Entry 3MHD (X-ray diffraction, 2.90 A resolution); this record covers chain D.

== Chain D ==
Name: Tumor necrosis factor receptor superfamily member 6B
From: Homo sapiens
UniProt: O95407 (TNF6B_HUMAN); residue numbers follow UniProt; this construct covers 30-195
Amino-acid sequence (174 residues; each row starts with the number of its first residue):
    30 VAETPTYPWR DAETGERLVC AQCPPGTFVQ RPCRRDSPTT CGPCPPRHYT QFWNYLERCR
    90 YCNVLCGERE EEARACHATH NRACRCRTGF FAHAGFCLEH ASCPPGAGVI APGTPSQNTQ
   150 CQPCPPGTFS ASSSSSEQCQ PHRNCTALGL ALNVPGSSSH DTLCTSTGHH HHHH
Disordered / not traced: 30-31, 151-156, 168-203
Differences from the reference sequence: expression tag (196-203)
Disulfide bonds: Cys49-Cys62, Cys52-Cys70, Cys73-Cys88, Cys91-Cys105, Cys95-Cys113, Cys115-Cys126, Cys132-Cys150
Curated features (UniProtKB/Swiss-Prot):
  - glycosylation: Asn173 (N-linked (GlcNAc...) asparagine)
From the paper describing this entry:
  - specificity-determining residues: Tyr90 (proposed by the authors, not directly observed)
  - mutagenesis - L85A/R89A: decreased binding to LIGHT
  - mutagenesis - L85A/R89A: decreased binding to FasL

== Summary ==
The paper reports that L85A/R89A reduce binding to LIGHT; the specificity determinant Tyr90.
Chain D is Tumor necrosis factor receptor superfamily member 6B (Homo sapiens); the structure, Crystal
structure of DCR3, was determined by X-ray diffraction, deposited together with 3MI8 and 3K51.
